PDB entry 7AFN | electron microscopy, 3.86 A resolution | chains C and N of the 9 polymer chains in the assembly

[Chain C]
Protein: 30S ribosomal protein S3
Source organism: Escherichia coli
UniProt: C3SQX2 (C3SQX2_ECOLX); residues 1-233 here = UniProt positions 1-233
Chain sequence (233 residues; row label = number of the first residue in the row):
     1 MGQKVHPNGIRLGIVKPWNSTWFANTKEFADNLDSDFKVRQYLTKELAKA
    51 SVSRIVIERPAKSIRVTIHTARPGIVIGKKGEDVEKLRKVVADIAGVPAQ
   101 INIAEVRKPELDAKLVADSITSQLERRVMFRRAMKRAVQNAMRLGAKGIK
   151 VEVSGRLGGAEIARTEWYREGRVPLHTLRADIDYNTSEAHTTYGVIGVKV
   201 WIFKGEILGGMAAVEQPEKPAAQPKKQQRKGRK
Unresolved in the structure: 1, 213-233

[Chain N]
Protein: 30S ribosomal protein S14
Source organism: Escherichia coli
UniProt: C3SR07 (C3SR07_ECOLX); residue numbers follow UniProt; this construct covers 1-101
Chain sequence (101 residues; numbered 1 to 101; the number before each row is that of its first residue):
     1 MAKQSMKAREVKRVALADKYFAKRAELKAIISDVNASDEDRWNAVLKLQT
    51 LPRDSSPSRQRNRCRQTGRPHGFLRKFGLSRIKVREAAMRGEIPGLKKAS
   101 W
Unresolved in the structure: 1

[Interface between chain C and chain N]
Pairs across the interface - 36 pairs, chain C then chain N:
  His6(C) - Met89(N)
  Asn8(C) - Met89(N)  hydrogen bond (side chain-backbone)
  Asn8(C) - Arg90(N)  hydrogen bond (side chain-backbone)
  Gly9(C) - Met89(N)  hydrogen bond (backbone-backbone)
  Ile10(C) - Lys98(N)
  Leu12(C) - Ala88(N)
  Leu12(C) - Gly91(N)
  Leu12(C) - Lys97(N)
  Gly13(C) - Lys97(N)  hydrogen bond (backbone-side chain)
  Trp18(C) - Gly91(N)
  Trp18(C) - Ile93(N)
  Trp18(C) - Gly95(N)
  Trp18(C) - Leu96(N)  hydrogen bond (side chain-backbone)
  Trp18(C) - Lys97(N)
  Asn19(C) - Arg90(N)  hydrogen bond (side chain-backbone)
  Asn19(C) - Gly91(N)  hydrogen bond (backbone-backbone)
  Asn19(C) - Glu92(N)
  Ser20(C) - Gly91(N)
  Ser20(C) - Glu92(N)
  Ser20(C) - Pro94(N)
  Thr21(C) - Pro94(N)
  Trp22(C) - Pro94(N)
  Thr26(C) - Lys76(N)
  Phe29(C) - Lys76(N)
  Phe29(C) - Ile93(N)  hydrophobic
  Phe29(C) - Pro94(N)
  Ala30(C) - Arg65(N)  hydrogen bond (backbone-side chain)
  Ala30(C) - Lys76(N)
  Ala30(C) - Phe77(N)  hydrophobic
  Asp31(C) - Arg65(N)
  Leu33(C) - Phe77(N)  hydrophobic
  Leu33(C) - Leu79(N)  hydrophobic
  Leu33(C) - Ile93(N)  hydrophobic
  Asp34(C) - Arg65(N)
  Phe37(C) - Gln66(N)
  Arg40(C) - Glu92(N)  salt bridge
Interface residues without a listed pair, chain C (21 interface residues in all): Val5, Asp36
Interface residues without a listed pair, chain N (17 interface residues in all): Arg75

[Summary]
Chain C and chain N form an interface of 21 and 17 residues respectively, with 8 hydrogen bonds and 1 salt
bridge. Among the polar pairs are Arg40(C)-Glu92(N), Asn8(C)-Met89(N) and Asn8(C)-Arg90(N).
Here chain C is 30S ribosomal protein S3 and chain N is 30S ribosomal protein S14, both from Escherichia coli.
Entry 7AFN (Bacterial 30S ribosomal subunit assembly complex state B (head domain)) was determined by electron
microscopy, deposited together with 7AF3, 7AF5, 7AF8, 7AFA, 7AFD, 7AFH and 17 further entries.
